Entry 7KMX (electron microscopy, 3.20 A resolution); this record covers chains f and G of the 14 polymer chains in the assembly.

Chain f:
Name: Minor capsid protein
From: Vibrio phage XM1
Sequence (160 residues; each row starts with the number of its first residue):
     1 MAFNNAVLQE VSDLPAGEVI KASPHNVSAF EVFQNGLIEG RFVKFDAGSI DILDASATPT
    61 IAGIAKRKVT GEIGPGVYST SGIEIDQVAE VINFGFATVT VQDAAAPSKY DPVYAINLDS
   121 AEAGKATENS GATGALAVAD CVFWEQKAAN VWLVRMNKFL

Chain G:
Name: Major capsid protein
From: Vibrio phage XM1
Sequence (324 residues; numbered 1 to 324; the number before each row is that of its first residue):
     1 MKKDLKFIKS VYDLKSFSDK AAFAKKTFKD EGGIILARNL EHVSSEIFTQ EFAGLTFLQG
    61 GIVVNNEGGY ATSVTKLKLK AEGGFRESGN DTNTTGKITL SGESDSIPVF TLEGESDWSE
   121 IELKQAELQN VNLPSRYFEA HAELYNRKID ELGYLGQTRT DGTQKTLGLL NYGFVASGAG
   181 DTAANLSGDN LYQAIADLIT DQWAGVFNVE TYKADRVVMP DTVYNICAKK ILNSNGSEMS
   241 VLRALMTNFP TVTFGLTTKA RDVGGTSRTT AYSSNRRAMQ MRIPTPLNVS SVDQRGFKYY
   301 VESYFGVAGL DVIEDTAGRH LTGL
Disordered / not traced: 1-30

Interface between chain f and chain G:
Contacting residue pairs (18):
  Lys-21(f) with Asp-91(G), salt bridge
  His-25(f) with Asn-93(G)
  Asn-26(f) with Asn-93(G), hydrogen bond
  Val-27(f) with Asp-91(G); Thr-92(G); Asn-93(G), hydrogen bond (backbone-backbone)
  Ala-29(f) with Glu-87(G)
  Glu-31(f) with Glu-87(G)
  Lys-66(f) with Asp-91(G), salt bridge
  Lys-68(f) with Asn-90(G)
  Thr-70(f) with Asn-90(G)
  Gln-87(f) with Glu-87(G)
  Val-88(f) with Ser-88(G); Gly-89(G)
  Glu-90(f) with Gly-89(G); Asn-90(G), hydrogen bond (side chain-backbone); Asp-91(G), hydrogen bond (side chain-backbone); Thr-92(G)
Interface residues without a listed pair, chain G (8 interface residues in all): Arg-86

Summary:
The interface between chain f and chain G involves 12 residues on one side and 8 on the other; the contacts
include 4 hydrogen bonds and 2 salt bridges. Polar pairs include Lys-21(f)/Asp-91(G), Lys-66(f)/Asp-91(G) and
Asn-26(f)/Asn-93(G).
Here chain f is Minor capsid protein and chain G is Major capsid protein, both from Vibrio phage XM1. Entry
7KMX (The capsid of Myoviridae Phage XM1) was determined by electron microscopy, deposited together with 7KJK,
7KLN and 7KH1.
